Entry 3C8K (X-ray diffraction, 2.90 A resolution); this record covers chains A and D of the 4 polymer chains in the assembly.

[Chain A]
Protein: H-2 class I histocompatibility antigen, K-B alpha chain
From: Mus musculus
Notes: engineered mutation(s): S171G, E193G, R223K
Reference sequence: P01901 (HA1B_MOUSE); residues 1-274 here correspond to UniProt positions 22-295 (UniProt number = residue number + 21)
Amino-acid sequence (274 residues; row label = number of the first residue in the row):
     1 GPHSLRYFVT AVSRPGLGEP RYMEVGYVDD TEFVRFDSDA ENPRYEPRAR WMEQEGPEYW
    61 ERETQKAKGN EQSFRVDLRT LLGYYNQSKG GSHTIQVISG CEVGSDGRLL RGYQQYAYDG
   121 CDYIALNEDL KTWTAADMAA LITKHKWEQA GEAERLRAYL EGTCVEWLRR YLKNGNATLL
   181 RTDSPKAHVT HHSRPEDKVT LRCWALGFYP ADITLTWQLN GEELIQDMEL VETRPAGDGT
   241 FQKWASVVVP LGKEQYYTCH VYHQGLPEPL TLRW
Disulfide bonds: C101-C164, C203-C259
Curated features (UniProtKB/Swiss-Prot):
  - glycosylation (N-linked (GlcNAc...) asparagine): N86, N176

[Chain D]
Protein: Natural killer cell receptor Ly-49C
From: Mus musculus
Reference sequence: Q61198 (Q61198_MOUSE); residues 138-262 here correspond to UniProt positions 142-266 (UniProt number = residue number + 4)
Amino-acid sequence (125 residues; row label = number of the first residue in the row):
   138 RGVKYWFCYS TKCYYFIMNK TTWSGCKANC QHYGVPILKI EDEDELKFLQ RHVIPGNYWI
   198 GLSYDKKKKE WAWIDNGPSK LDMKIKKMNF KSRGCVFLSK ARIEDIDCNI PYYCICGKKL
   258 DKFPD
Differences from the reference sequence: engineered mutation G171 (Ser175 in Q61198), G193 (Glu197 in Q61198), K223 (Arg227 in Q61198)
Disulfide bonds: C145-C150, C163-C251, C167-C253, C232-C245
Reported in the primary citation:
  - conformationally variable residues (side-chain flip): K228, S229

[Interface between chain A and chain D]
Residue-residue contacts (27; chain A residue first):
  D30(A) - K228(D)  salt bridge
  I98(A) - R239(D)
  L110(A) - N226(D)
  R111(A) - M225(D)
  R111(A) - E241(D)  salt bridge
  Q115(A) - R239(D)  hydrogen bond
  Q115(A) - E241(D)
  C121(A) - P192(D)  hydrophobic
  D122(A) - S236(D)  hydrogen bond
  D122(A) - K237(D)  hydrogen bond (side chain-backbone)
  D122(A) - A238(D)  hydrogen bond (side chain-backbone)
  D122(A) - R239(D)  salt bridge
  A125(A) - A238(D)
  E128(A) - K221(D)  salt bridge
  E128(A) - M225(D)
  T134(A) - A238(D)  hydrogen bond (side chain-backbone)
  D212(A) - K228(D)  salt bridge
  D212(A) - R230(D)  salt bridge
  I213(A) - R230(D)  hydrogen bond (backbone-side chain)
  T216(A) - K203(D)
  E223(A) - K203(D)  salt bridge
  E223(A) - K204(D)  salt bridge
  I225(A) - S161(D)
  L230(A) - N246(D)  hydrogen bond (backbone-side chain)
  V231(A) - N246(D)
  E232(A) - N246(D)
  Y262(A) - K203(D)
Also at the interface, not in a pair above, chain A (22 interface residues in all): A136, T214, K243
Also at the interface, not in a pair above, chain D (19 interface residues in all): K224, I240, D244, I247
The authors on this interface:
  - pairs named by the authors: D30(A)-K228(D) (salt bridge), E128(A)-K221(D) (salt bridge), D212(A)-K228(D) (salt bridge), M225(D)-R111(A) (hydrophobic contact), M225(D)-E128(A) (hydrophobic contact), N226(D)-L110(A) (hydrophobic contact), N226(D)-R111(A) (hydrophobic contact)
  - interface residues, chain D: S236(D), R239(D)

[Summary]
Chain A and chain D form an interface of 22 and 19 residues respectively; the contacts include 7 hydrogen
bonds and 8 salt bridges. Polar contacts include D30(A)-K228(D), R111(A)-E241(D) and D122(A)-R239(D). The
authors report salt bridges between D30(A) and K228(D), E128(A) and K221(D) and D212(A) and K228(D);
hydrophobic contacts between M225(D) and R111(A), M225(D) and E128(A) and N226(D) and L110(A) among others.
From the paper: interface residues S236(D) and R239(D); conformational variability at K228(D) and S229(D).
Chain A is H-2 class I histocompatibility antigen, K-B alpha chain and chain D is Natural killer cell receptor
Ly-49C, both from Mus musculus; the structure, The crystal structure of Ly49C bound to H-2Kb, was determined
by X-ray diffraction (same publication as 3C8J and 3CAD).
